9FGQ - chains E and J of the 12 polymer chains in the assembly; structure by electron microscopy, 2.50 A resolution.

== Chain E ==
Name: Histone H3.1
Source organism: Homo sapiens
Reference sequence: P68431 (H31_HUMAN); residues 0-135 here correspond to UniProt positions 1-136 (UniProt number = residue number + 1)
Amino-acid sequence (136 residues; row label = number of the first residue in the row; numbering starts at 0):
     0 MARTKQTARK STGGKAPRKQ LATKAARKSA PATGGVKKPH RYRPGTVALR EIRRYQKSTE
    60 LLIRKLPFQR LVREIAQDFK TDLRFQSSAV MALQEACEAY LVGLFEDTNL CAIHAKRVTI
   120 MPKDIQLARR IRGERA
Not modelled in the structure: 0-39, 134-135

== Chain J ==
Molecule: 211-nt DNA strand
Source organism: Homo sapiens
Sequence (211 nucleotides; numbered -105 to 105; the number before each row is that of its first residue; numbers below 1 keep their minus sign (DA-105 is residue -105)):
  -105 ATCTTAGCGC GGTGAGTTCA AATACCCGGC AAATCGGATG TATATATCTG ACACGTGCCT
   -45 GGAGACTAGG GAGTAATCCC CTTGGCGGTT AAAACGCGGG GGACAGCGCG TACGTGCGTT
    15 TAAGCGGTGC TAGAGCTGTC TACGACCAAT TGAGCGGCCT CGGCACCGGG ATTCTCGATT
    75 TGCCGGGTAT TTGAACTCAC CGCGCTAAGA T
Not modelled in the structure: -105 to -72, 60-105

== Interface between chain E and chain J ==
Residue-residue contacts (13; chain E residue first):
  Pro43(E) - DG-5(J)  sugar contact
  Arg63(E) - DA-13(J)  salt bridge to the phosphate
  Arg72(E) - DT-23(J)  salt bridge to the phosphate
  Arg83(E) - DT-23(J)  phosphate contact
  Phe84(E) - DT-24(J)  phosphate contact
  Phe84(E) - DT-23(J)  hydrogen bond to the phosphate
  Gln85(E) - DT-24(J)  phosphate contact
  Ser86(E) - DT-24(J)  phosphate contact
  Arg116(E) - DA-3(J)  phosphate contact
  Arg116(E) - DC-2(J)  phosphate contact
  Val117(E) - DA-3(J)  hydrogen bond to the phosphate
  Thr118(E) - DA-3(J)  hydrogen bond to the phosphate
  Met120(E) - DC-2(J)  phosphate contact
Also at the interface, not in a pair above, chain E (13 interface residues in all): Leu82, Lys115
Also at the interface, not in a pair above, chain J (8 interface residues in all): DA-14, DG-4

== Summary ==
13 residues of chain E face 8 of chain J across their interface; the contacts include 3 hydrogen bonds and 2
salt bridges. Polar pairs include Phe84(E)-DT-23(J), Val117(E)-DA-3(J) and Thr118(E)-DA-3(J).
Here chain E is Histone H3.1 and chain J is a 211-nt DNA strand, both from Homo sapiens. Entry 9FGQ (Structure
of human APC3loop 375-381 bound to the NCP) was determined by electron microscopy, deposited together with
9FH9.
